PDB entry 6TNI | electron microscopy, 3.40 A resolution | chains A and a

== Chain A (and a) ==
Protein: Uncharacterized protein
From: Gallus gallus
Notes: chain a of this document is another copy of the same molecule, construct and numbering; everything in this record applies to it too
UniProt: F1NP22 (F1NP22_CHICK); residue numbers follow UniProt; this construct covers 1-1438
Chain sequence (1475 residues; row label = number of the first residue in the row):
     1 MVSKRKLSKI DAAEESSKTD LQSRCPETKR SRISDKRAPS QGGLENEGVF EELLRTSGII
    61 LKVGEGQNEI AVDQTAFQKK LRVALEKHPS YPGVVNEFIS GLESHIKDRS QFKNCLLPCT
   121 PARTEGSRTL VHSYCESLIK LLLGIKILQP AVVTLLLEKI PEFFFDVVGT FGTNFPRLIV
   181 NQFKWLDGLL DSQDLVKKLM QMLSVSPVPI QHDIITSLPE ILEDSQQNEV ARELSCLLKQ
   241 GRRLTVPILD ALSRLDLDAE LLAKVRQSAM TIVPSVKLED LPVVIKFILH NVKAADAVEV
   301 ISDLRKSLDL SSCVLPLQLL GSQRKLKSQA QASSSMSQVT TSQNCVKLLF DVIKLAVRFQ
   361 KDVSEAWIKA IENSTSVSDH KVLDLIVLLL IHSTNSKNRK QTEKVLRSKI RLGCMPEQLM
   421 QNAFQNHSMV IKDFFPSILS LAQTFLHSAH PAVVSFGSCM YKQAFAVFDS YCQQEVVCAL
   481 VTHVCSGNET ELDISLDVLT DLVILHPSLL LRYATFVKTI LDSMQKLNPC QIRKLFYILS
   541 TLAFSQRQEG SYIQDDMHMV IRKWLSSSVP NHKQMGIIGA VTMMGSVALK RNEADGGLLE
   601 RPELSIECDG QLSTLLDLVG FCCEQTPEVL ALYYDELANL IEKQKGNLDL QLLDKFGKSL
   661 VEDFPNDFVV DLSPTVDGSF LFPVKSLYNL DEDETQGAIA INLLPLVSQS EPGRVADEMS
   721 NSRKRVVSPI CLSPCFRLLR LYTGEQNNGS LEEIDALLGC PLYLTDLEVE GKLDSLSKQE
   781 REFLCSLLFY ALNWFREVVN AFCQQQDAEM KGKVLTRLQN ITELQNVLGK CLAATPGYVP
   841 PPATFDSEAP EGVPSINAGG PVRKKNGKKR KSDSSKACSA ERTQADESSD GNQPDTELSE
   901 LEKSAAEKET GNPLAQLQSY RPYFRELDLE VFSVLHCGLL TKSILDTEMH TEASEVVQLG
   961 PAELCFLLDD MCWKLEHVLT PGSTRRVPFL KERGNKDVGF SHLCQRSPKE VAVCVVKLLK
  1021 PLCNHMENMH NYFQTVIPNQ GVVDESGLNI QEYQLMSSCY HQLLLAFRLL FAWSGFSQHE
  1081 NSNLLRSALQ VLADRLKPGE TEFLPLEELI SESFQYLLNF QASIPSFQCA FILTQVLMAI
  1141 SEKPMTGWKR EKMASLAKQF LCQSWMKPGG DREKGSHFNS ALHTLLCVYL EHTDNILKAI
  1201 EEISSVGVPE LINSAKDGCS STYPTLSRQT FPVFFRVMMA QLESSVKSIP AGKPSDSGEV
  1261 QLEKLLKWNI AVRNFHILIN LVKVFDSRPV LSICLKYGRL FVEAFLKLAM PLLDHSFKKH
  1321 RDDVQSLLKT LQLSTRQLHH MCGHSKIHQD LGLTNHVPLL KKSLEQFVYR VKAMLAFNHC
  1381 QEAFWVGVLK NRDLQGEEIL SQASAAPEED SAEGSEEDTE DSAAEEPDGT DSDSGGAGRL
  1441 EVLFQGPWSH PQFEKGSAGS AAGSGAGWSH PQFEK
Unresolved in the structure: 1-150, 313-340, 590-605, 710-723, 851-914, 942-958, 981-999, 1376-1475
Differences from the reference sequence: conflict Ala-1437 (Gly in F1NP22); expression tag (1439-1475)
Reported in the primary citation:
  - self-association interface (contacts with another copy of this molecule): Lys-563

== How chain A and chain a interact ==
Contacting residue pairs - 35 pairs, chain A then chain a:
  Trp-185(A) / Asp-617(a)
  Trp-185(A) / Phe-621(a)
  Leu-186(A) / Leu-618(a)
  Leu-186(A) / Phe-621(a)
  Glu-223(A) / Ser-567(a)
  Leu-252(A) / Lys-563(a)
  Leu-252(A) / Ser-568(a)
  Ser-253(A) / Ser-568(a)
  Arg-358(A) / Glu-475(a)  salt bridge
  Arg-358(A) / Cys-478(a)
  Phe-359(A) / Cys-478(a)  hydrophobic
  Phe-359(A) / Val-481(a)  hydrophobic
  Phe-359(A) / Thr-482(a)
  Phe-359(A) / Cys-485(a)
  Phe-359(A) / Phe-516(a)  hydrophobic
  Gln-360(A) / Cys-485(a)
  Gln-360(A) / Ser-486(a)  hydrogen bond (backbone-side chain)
  Lys-361(A) / Ser-486(a)
  Asp-433(A) / Tyr-471(a)
  Pro-436(A) / Ser-437(a)  hydrogen bond (backbone-side chain)
  Ser-437(A) / Pro-436(a)  hydrogen bond (side chain-backbone)
  Tyr-471(A) / Asp-433(a)
  Glu-475(A) / Arg-358(a)  salt bridge
  Cys-478(A) / Arg-358(a)
  Cys-478(A) / Phe-359(a)  hydrophobic
  Val-481(A) / Phe-359(a)  hydrophobic
  Thr-482(A) / Phe-359(a)
  Cys-485(A) / Phe-359(a)
  Ser-486(A) / Gln-360(a)  hydrogen bond (side chain-backbone)
  Ser-486(A) / Lys-361(a)
  Phe-516(A) / Phe-359(a)  hydrophobic
  Lys-563(A) / Leu-252(a)
  Ser-568(A) / Leu-252(a)
  Ser-568(A) / Ser-253(a)
  Phe-621(A) / Trp-185(a)  hydrophobic
Other interface residues (no listed pair), chain A (27 interface residues in all): Lys-184, Leu-249, Thr-519, Asp-617
Other interface residues (no listed pair), chain a (29 interface residues in all): Lys-184, Leu-186, Leu-249, Thr-519, Thr-614

== Overview ==
27 residues of chain A face 29 of chain a across their interface; the contacts include 4 hydrogen bonds and 2
salt bridges. Among the polar pairs are Arg-358(A)/Glu-475(a), Gln-360(A)/Ser-486(a) and
Pro-436(A)/Ser-437(a). From the paper: a self-association interface involving Lys-563(A).
Both chains are Uncharacterized protein (Gallus gallus). Entry 6TNI (Structure of FANCD2 homodimer) was
determined by electron microscopy (same publication as 6TNG).
